PDB entry 5VHS | electron microscopy, 8.80 A resolution (very low resolution: no residue pairs are listed; an interface is given only as per-side residue counts) | chains V and d of the 18 polymer chains in the assembly

# Chain V
Molecule: 26S proteasome non-ATPase regulatory subunit 3
From: Homo sapiens
UniProt: O43242 (PSMD3_HUMAN); numbering as in UniProt (aligned over 18-505)
Chain sequence (488 residues; each row starts with the number of its first residue):
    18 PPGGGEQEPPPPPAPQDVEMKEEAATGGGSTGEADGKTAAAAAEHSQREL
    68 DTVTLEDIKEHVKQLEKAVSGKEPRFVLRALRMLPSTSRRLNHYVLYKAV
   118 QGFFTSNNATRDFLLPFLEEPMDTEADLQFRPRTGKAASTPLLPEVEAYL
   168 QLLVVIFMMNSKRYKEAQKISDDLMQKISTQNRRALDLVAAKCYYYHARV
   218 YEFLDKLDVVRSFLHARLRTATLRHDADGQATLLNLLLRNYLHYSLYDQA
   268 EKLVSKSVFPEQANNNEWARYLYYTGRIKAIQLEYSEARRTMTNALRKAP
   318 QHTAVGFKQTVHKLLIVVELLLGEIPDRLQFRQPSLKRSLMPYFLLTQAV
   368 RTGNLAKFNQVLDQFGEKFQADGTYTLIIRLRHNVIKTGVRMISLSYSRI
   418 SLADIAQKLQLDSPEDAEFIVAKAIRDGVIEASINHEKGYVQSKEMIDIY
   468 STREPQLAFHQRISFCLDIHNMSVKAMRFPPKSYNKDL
Not modelled in the structure: 18-243

# Chain d
Molecule: 26S proteasome non-ATPase regulatory subunit 8
From: Homo sapiens
UniProt: P48556 (PSMD8_HUMAN); residues 1-257 here correspond to UniProt positions 94-350 (UniProt number = residue number + 93)
Chain sequence (257 residues; numbered 1 to 257; the number before each row is that of its first residue):
     1 MYEQLKGEWNRKSPNLSKCGEELGRLKLVLLELNFLPTTGTKLTKQQLIL
    51 ARDILEIGAQWSILRKDIPSFERYMAQLKCYYFDYKEQLPESAYMHQLLG
   101 LNLLFLLSQNRVAEFHTELERLPAKDIQTNVYIKHPVSLEQYLMEGSYNK
   151 VFLAKGNIPAESYTFFIDILLDTIRDEIAGCIEKAYEKILFTEATRILFF
   201 NTPKKMTDYAKKRGWVLGPNNYYSFASQQQKPEDTTIPSTELAKQVIEYA
   251 RQLEMIV
Not modelled in the structure: 1-81

# How chain V and chain d interact
At this resolution (9 A) residue pairs are not listed: 32 residues of chain V and 27 of chain d lie at the interface.

# Overview
Chain V and chain d form an interface of 32 and 27 residues respectively.
Chain V is 26S proteasome non-ATPase regulatory subunit 3 and chain d is 26S proteasome non-ATPase regulatory
subunit 8, both from Homo sapiens; the structure, Conformational Landscape of the p28-Bound Human Proteasome
Regulatory Particle, was determined by electron microscopy together with 5VGZ, 5VHF, 5VHH, 5VHI, 5VHJ, 5VHM
and 5 further entries from the same study.
